6FSD - chains A and B; structure by X-ray diffraction, 2.70 A resolution.

[Chain A (and B)]
Molecule: Acetylcholinesterase
Organism: Mus musculus
Notes: EC 3.1.1.7; chain B of this document is another copy of the same molecule, construct and numbering; everything in this record applies to it too
UniProtKB: P21836 (ACES_MOUSE); residues 1-543 here correspond to UniProt positions 32-574 (UniProt number = residue number + 31)
Amino-acid sequence (548 residues; numbered 1 to 548; the number before each row is that of its first residue):
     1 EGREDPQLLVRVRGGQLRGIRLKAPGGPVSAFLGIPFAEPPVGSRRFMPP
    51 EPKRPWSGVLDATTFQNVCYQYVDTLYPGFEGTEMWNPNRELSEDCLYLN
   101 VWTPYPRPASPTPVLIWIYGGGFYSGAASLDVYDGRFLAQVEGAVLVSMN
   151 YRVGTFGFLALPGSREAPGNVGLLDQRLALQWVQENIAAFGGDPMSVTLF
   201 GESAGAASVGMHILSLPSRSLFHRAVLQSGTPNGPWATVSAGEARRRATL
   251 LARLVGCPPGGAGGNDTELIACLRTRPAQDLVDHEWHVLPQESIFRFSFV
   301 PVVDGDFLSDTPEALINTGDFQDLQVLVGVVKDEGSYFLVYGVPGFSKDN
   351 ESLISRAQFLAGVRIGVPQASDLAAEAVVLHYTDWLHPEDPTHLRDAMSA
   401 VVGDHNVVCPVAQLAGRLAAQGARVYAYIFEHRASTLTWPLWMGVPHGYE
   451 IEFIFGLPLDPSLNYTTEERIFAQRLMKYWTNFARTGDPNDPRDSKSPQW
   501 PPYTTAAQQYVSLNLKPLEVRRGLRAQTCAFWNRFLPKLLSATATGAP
Unresolved in the structure: 258-264, 543-548 (chain B: 1-3, 258-264, 544-548)
Differences from the reference sequence: expression tag (544-548)
Disulfides: C69-C96, C257-C272, C409-C529
Ligand contacts:
  - 1PG (2-(2-{2-[2-(2-methoxy-ethoxy)-ethoxy]-ethoxy}-ethoxy)-ethanol): A377, L380, H381, Q527, A530, F531, F535
  - E5H (2-(4-phenylphenoxy)-N-(3-piperidin-1-ylpropyl)ethanamide): Y72, W86, Y124, W286, I294, F295, F297, Y337, F338, Y341, H447
  - 2-(2-methoxyethoxy)ethanol (PG0): Q413, G416, R417, A420, T505, R534
  - TOE (2-[2-(2-methoxy-ethoxy)-ethoxy]-ethoxyl): G329, V330, V408, A427, Y428, I429, Y510, G523, L524, R525
Curated features (UniProtKB/Swiss-Prot):
  - active site: S203 (Acyl-ester intermediate), E334 (Charge relay system), H447 (Charge relay system)
  - glycosylation (N-linked (GlcNAc...) asparagine): N265, N350, N464

[Interface between chain A and chain B]
Contacting residue pairs - 30 pairs, chain A then chain B:
  L373(A) - F535(B)  hydrophobic
  L373(A) - L539(B)  hydrophobic
  E376(A) - K538(B)
  A377(A) - F535(B)  hydrophobic
  L380(A) - F535(B)  hydrophobic
  H381(A) - Q527(B)
  T383(A) - Q527(B)  hydrogen bond (backbone-side chain)
  D384(A) - Q527(B)
  W385(A) - Q508(B)
  W385(A) - A526(B)  hydrophobic
  W385(A) - Q527(B)  hydrogen bond (backbone-side chain)
  W385(A) - A530(B)
  W385(A) - R534(B)
  L386(A) - Q508(B)
  L386(A) - R522(B)
  L386(A) - G523(B)
  H387(A) - R522(B)
  Q508(A) - W385(B)  hydrogen bond (side chain-backbone)
  Q508(A) - L386(B)  hydrogen bond (side chain-backbone)
  R522(A) - L386(B)
  R522(A) - H387(B)
  Q527(A) - T383(B)
  Q527(A) - D384(B)
  Q527(A) - W385(B)  hydrogen bond (side chain-backbone)
  A530(A) - W385(B)
  R534(A) - W385(B)
  F535(A) - L373(B)  hydrophobic
  F535(A) - A377(B)  hydrophobic
  F535(A) - L380(B)  hydrophobic
  F535(A) - F535(B)  hydrophobic
Other interface residues (no listed pair), chain A (19 interface residues in all): A526, K538, L539
Other interface residues (no listed pair), chain B (23 interface residues in all): E376, H381, A506, A507, A542

[Summary]
19 residues of chain A face 23 of chain B across their interface; the contacts include 5 hydrogen bonds. Polar
contacts include T383(A)-Q527(B), W385(A)-Q527(B) and Q508(A)-W385(B). Ligands of chain A: compound E5H,
compound TOE, 2-(2-methoxyethoxy)ethanol and compound 1PG.
Chain A and chain B are both Acetylcholinesterase (Mus musculus); the structure, Mus musculus
acetylcholinesterase in complex with 2-(4-Biphenylyloxy)-N-[3-(1-piperidinyl)propyl]-acetamide hydrochloride
(10), was determined by X-ray diffraction (same publication as 6FSE).
